Entry 7ELL (electron microscopy, 3.80 A resolution); this record covers chains a and K of the 21 polymer chains in the assembly.

== Chain a ==
Protein: Mu1
Organism: Mammalian orthoreovirus 3
Reference sequence: F1ARM5 (F1ARM5_9REOV); residue numbers follow UniProt; this construct covers 43-708
Sequence (666 residues; row label = number of the first residue in the row):
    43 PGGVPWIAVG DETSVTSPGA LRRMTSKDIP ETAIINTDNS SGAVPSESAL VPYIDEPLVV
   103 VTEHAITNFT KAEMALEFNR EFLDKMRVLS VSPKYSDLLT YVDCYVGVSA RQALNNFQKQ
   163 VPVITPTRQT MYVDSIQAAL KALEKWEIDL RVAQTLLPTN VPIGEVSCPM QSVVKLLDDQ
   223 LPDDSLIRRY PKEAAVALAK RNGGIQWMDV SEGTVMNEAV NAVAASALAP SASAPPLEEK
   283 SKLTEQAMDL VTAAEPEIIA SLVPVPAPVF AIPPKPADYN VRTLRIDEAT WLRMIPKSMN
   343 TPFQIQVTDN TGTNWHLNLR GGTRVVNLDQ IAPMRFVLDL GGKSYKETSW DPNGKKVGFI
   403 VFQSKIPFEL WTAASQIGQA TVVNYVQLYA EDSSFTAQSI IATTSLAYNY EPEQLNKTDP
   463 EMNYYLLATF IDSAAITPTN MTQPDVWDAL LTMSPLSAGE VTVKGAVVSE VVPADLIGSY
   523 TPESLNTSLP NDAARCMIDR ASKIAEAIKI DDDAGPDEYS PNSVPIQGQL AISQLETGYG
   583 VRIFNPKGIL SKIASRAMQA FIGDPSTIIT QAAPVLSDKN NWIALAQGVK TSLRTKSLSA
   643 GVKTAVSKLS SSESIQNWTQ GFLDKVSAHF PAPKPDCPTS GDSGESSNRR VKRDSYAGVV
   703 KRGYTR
Disordered / not traced: 72-94, 676-708
From the paper describing this entry:
  - binding site for myristic acid: M212 to R243

== Chain K ==
Protein: mRNA (guanine-N(7)-)-methyltransferase
Organism: Mammalian orthoreovirus 3
Notes: EC 2.1.1.56, 2.7.7.50
Reference sequence: A0A0B5CUT9 (A0A0B5CUT9_9REOV); numbering as in UniProt (aligned over 1-1289)
Sequence (1289 residues; numbered 1 to 1289; the number before each row is that of its first residue):
     1 MANVWGVRLA DSLSSPTIET RTRQYTLHDL CSDLDANPGR EPWKPLRNQR TNNIVAVQLF
    61 RPLQGLVLDT QLYGFPGAFD DWERFMREKL RVLKYEVLRI YPISNYSNEH VNVFVANALV
   121 GAFLSNQAFY DLLPLLIIND TMIGDLLGTG ASLSQFFQSH GDVLEVAAGR KYLQMENYSN
   181 DDDDPPLFAK DLSDYAKAFY SDTYEVLDRF FWTHDSSAGV LVHYDKPTNG HHYLLGTLTQ
   241 MVSAPPYIIN ATDAMLLESC LEQFSANVRA RPAQPVTRLD QCYHLRWGAQ YVGEDSLTYR
   301 LGVLSLLATN GYQLARPIPR QLTNRWLSSF VSQIMSDGVN ETPLWPQERY VQIAYDSPSV
   361 VDGATQYGYV RKNQLRLGMR ISALQSLSDT PSPVQWLPQY TIDQAAMDEG DLMVSRLTQL
   421 PLRPDYGNIW VGDALSYYVD YNRSHRVVLS SELPQLPDTY FDGDEQYGRS LFSLARKIGD
   481 RSLVKDTAVL KHAYQAIDPN TGKEYLRSGQ SVAYFGASAG HSGADQPLVI EPWIQGKISG
   541 VPPPSSVRQF GYDVARGAIV DLARPFPSGD YQFVYSDVDQ VVDGHDDLSI SSGLVESLLS
   601 SCMHATAPGG SFVVKINFPT RPVWHYIEQK ILPNITSYML IKPFVTNNVE LFFVAFGVHQ
   661 HSSLTWTSGV YFFLVDHFYR YETLSTISRQ LPSFGYVDDG SSVTGIETIS IENPGFSNMT
   721 QAARIGISGL CANVGNARKS IAIYESHGAR VLTITSRRSP ASARRKSRLR YLPLIDPRSL
   781 EVQARTILPA DPVLFENVSG ASPHVCLTMM YNFEVSSAVY DGDVVLDLGT GPEAKILELI
   841 PATSPVTCVD IRPTAQPSGC WNVRTTFLEL DYLSDGWITG VRGDIVTCML SLGAAAAGKS
   901 MTFDAAFQQL IKVLSKSTAN VVLVQVNCPT DVVRSIKGYL EIDSTNKRYR FPKFGRDEPY
   961 SDMDALEKIC RTAWPNCSIT WVPLSYDLRW TRLALLESTT LSSASIRIAE LMYKYMPIMR
  1021 IDIHGLPMEK RGNFIVGQNC SLVIPGFNAQ DVFNCYFNSA LAFSTEDVNA AMIPQVSAQF
  1081 DATKGEWTLD MVFSDAGIYT MQALVGSNAN PVSLGSFVVD SPDVDITDAW PAQLDFTIAG
  1141 TDVDITVNPY YRLMTFVRID GQWQIANPDK FQFFSSASGT LVMNVKLDIA DKYLLYYIRD
  1201 VQSRDVGFYI QHPLQLLNTI TLPTNEDLFL SAPDMREWAV KESGNTICIL NSQGFVLPQD
  1261 WDVLTDTISW SPSIPTYIVP PGDYTLTPL
Disordered / not traced: 1-2, 1176-1179
From the paper describing this entry:
  - conformationally variable residues (loop rearrangement): V581 to L588

== How chain a and chain K interact ==
Contacting residue pairs (13; chain a residue first):
  K127(a) - H585(K)  hydrogen bond
  M128(a) - R564(K)  hydrogen bond (backbone-side chain)
  R129(a) - D561(K)  salt bridge
  R129(a) - R564(K)
  D225(a) - H625(K)  salt bridge
  D225(a) - Q629(K)
  R230(a) - S589(K)
  R231(a) - S589(K)
  R231(a) - I590(K)
  R231(a) - G593(K)  hydrogen bond (side chain-backbone)
  R231(a) - E596(K)  salt bridge
  R231(a) - S597(K)
  P233(a) - S589(K)

== Overview ==
7 residues of chain a face 10 of chain K across their interface, with 3 hydrogen bonds and 3 salt bridges.
Polar pairs include R129(a)-D561(K), D225(a)-H625(K) and R231(a)-E596(K). From the paper: a binding site for
myristic acid at M212(a); conformational variability at V581(K).
Chain a is Mu1 and chain K is mRNA (guanine-N(7)-)-methyltransferase, both from Mammalian orthoreovirus 3; the
structure, In situ structure of capping enzyme lambda2, penetration protein mu1 of mammalian reovirus capsid
asymmetric unit, was determined by electron microscopy, deposited together with 7ELH.
